Entry 4E4Q (X-ray diffraction, 2.50 A resolution); this record covers chains A and B.

== Chain A (and B) ==
Molecule: Peroxisome proliferator-activated receptor gamma
Organism: Homo sapiens
Notes: fragment: Ligand binding domain; chain B of this document is another copy of the same molecule, construct and numbering; everything in this record applies to it too
UniProtKB: P37231 (PPARG_HUMAN); residues 195-477 here correspond to UniProt positions 223-505 (UniProt number = residue number + 28)
Chain sequence (287 residues; each row starts with the number of its first residue):
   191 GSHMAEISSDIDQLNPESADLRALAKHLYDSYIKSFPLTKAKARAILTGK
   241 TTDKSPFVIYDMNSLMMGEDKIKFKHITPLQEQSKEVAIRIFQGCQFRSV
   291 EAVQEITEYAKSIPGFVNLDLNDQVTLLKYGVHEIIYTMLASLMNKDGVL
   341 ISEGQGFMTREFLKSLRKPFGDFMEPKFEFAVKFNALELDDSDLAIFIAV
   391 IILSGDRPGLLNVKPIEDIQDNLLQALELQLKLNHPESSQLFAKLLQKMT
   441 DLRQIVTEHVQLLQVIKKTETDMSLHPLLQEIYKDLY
Unresolved in the structure: 191-206, 475-477
Sequence notes: expression tag (191-194)
Curated features (UniProtKB/Swiss-Prot):
  - motif: P467 to D475 (9aaTAD)
  - binding site (rosiglitazone): Q286 to S289, H323, H449, Y473
  - cross-link: K224 (Glycyl lysine isopeptide (Lys-Gly) (interchain with G-Cter in ubiquitin))
Residues lining bound ligands: RRH ((2R)-3-phenyl-2-{[2'-(propan-2-yl)biphenyl-4-yl]oxy}propanoic acid): K263, F264, K265, H266, I281, G284, C285, F287, R288, L330, L340, I341, S342, M348, M364

== Chain A / chain B interface ==
Residue-residue contacts (28):
  D396(A) with Q437(B)
  Q410(A) with Q437(B)
  D411(A) with S429(B), hydrogen bond; Q430(B)
  L414(A) with Q430(B); A433(B), hydrophobic
  Q415(A) with Q430(B)
  E418(A) with E418(B); Q430(B), hydrogen bond
  S429(A) with D411(B), hydrogen bond
  Q430(A) with D411(B); L414(B); Q415(B); E418(B), hydrogen bond
  F432(A) with Q430(B)
  A433(A) with L414(B), hydrophobic; L436(B), hydrophobic
  K434(A) with E407(B), salt bridge; Q410(B)
  L436(A) with A433(B), hydrophobic; L436(B), hydrophobic
  Q437(A) with Q410(B); M439(B)
  M439(A) with T440(B)
  T440(A) with T440(B); R443(B)
  Q444(A) with R443(B)
  T447(A) with Q444(B)
Also at the interface, not in a pair above, chain A (18 interface residues in all): E407
Also at the interface, not in a pair above, chain B (19 interface residues in all): F432, K434, K438, T447

== In short ==
18 residues of chain A face 19 of chain B across their interface, with 4 hydrogen bonds and 1 salt bridge.
Polar contacts include K434(A)-E407(B), D411(A)-S429(B) and E418(A)-Q430(B). Chain A binds compound RRH.
UniProt lists 7 rosiglitazone-binding residues on chain A.
Chain A and chain B are both Peroxisome proliferator-activated receptor gamma (Homo sapiens); the structure,
Crystal structure of PPARgamma with the ligand FS214, was determined by X-ray diffraction, deposited together
with 4E4K.
